PDB entry 8PKI | electron microscopy, 2.58 A resolution | chains A and J of the 11 polymer chains in the assembly

[Chain A]
Molecule: Histone H3.3
Source organism: Mus musculus
UniProtKB: P84244 (H33_MOUSE); residues 0-135 here correspond to UniProt positions 1-136 (UniProt number = residue number + 1)
Sequence (136 residues; each row starts with the number of its first residue; numbering starts at 0):
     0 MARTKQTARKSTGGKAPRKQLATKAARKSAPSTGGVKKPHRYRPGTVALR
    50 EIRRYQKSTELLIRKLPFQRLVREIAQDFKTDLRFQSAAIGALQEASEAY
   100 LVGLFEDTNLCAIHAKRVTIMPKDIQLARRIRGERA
Unresolved in the structure: 0-42, 135
Swiss-Prot annotation at these positions:
  - site: Ser31 (Interaction with ZMYND11)
  - modified residue: Arg2 (Asymmetric dimethylarginine), Thr3 (Phosphothreonine), Lys4 (Allysine), Gln5 (5-glutamyl dopamine), Thr6 (Phosphothreonine), Arg8 (Citrulline), Lys9 (N6,N6,N6-trimethyllysine), Ser10 (ADP-ribosylserine), Thr11 (Phosphothreonine), Lys14 (N6-(2-hydroxyisobutyryl)lysine), Arg17 (Asymmetric dimethylarginine), Lys18 (N6-(2-hydroxyisobutyryl)lysine), Lys23 (N6-(2-hydroxyisobutyryl)lysine), Arg26 (Citrulline), Lys27 (N6,N6,N6-trimethyllysine), Ser28 (ADP-ribosylserine), Ser31 (Phosphoserine), Lys36 (N6,N6,N6-trimethyllysine), Lys37 (N6-butyryllysine), Tyr41 (Phosphotyrosine) and 9 more in UniProt
  - lipidation: Lys18 (N6-decanoyllysine)

[Chain J]
Molecule: 153-nt DNA strand
Source organism: synthetic construct
Sequence (153 nucleotides; numbered -76 to 76; the number before each row is that of its first residue; numbers below 1 keep their minus sign (DA-76 is residue -76)):
   -76 ATCACAGGATGTATTGGCCTTGAACGTGCCTGGAGACTAGGGAGTAATCC
   -26 CCTTGGCGGTTAAAACGCGGGGGACAGCGCGTACGTGCGTTTAAGCGGTG
    24 CTAGAGCTGTCTACGACCAATTGAGCGGCCTCGGCACCGGGATTCTCCAG
    74 GAT
Unresolved in the structure: -76 to -66, 73-76

[Chain A / chain J interface]
Residue-residue contacts (13; chain A residue first):
  Pro43(A) with DG8(J), phosphate contact; DT9(J), phosphate contact
  Val46(A) with DT9(J), phosphate contact
  Ala47(A) with DT9(J), phosphate contact
  Arg63(A) with DA17(J), phosphate contact; DG18(J), salt bridge to the phosphate
  Lys64(A) with DG18(J), hydrogen bond to the phosphate
  Leu65(A) with DA17(J), phosphate contact; DG18(J), hydrogen bond to the phosphate
  Pro66(A) with DA17(J), sugar contact
  Arg69(A) with DA17(J), salt bridge to the phosphate
  Arg83(A) with DA26(J), sugar contact; DG27(J), sugar contact
Other interface residues (no listed pair), chain A (11 interface residues in all): Gly44, Thr45

[Summary]
11 residues of chain A face 6 of chain J across their interface; the contacts include 2 hydrogen bonds and 2
salt bridges. Polar contacts include Lys64(A)-DG18(J), Leu65(A)-DG18(J) and Arg63(A)-DG18(J).
Chain A is Histone H3.3 (Mus musculus) and chain J is a 153-nt DNA strand (synthetic construct); the
structure, Cryo-EM structure of NR5A2-nucleosome complex SHL+5.5, was determined by electron microscopy (same
publication as 8PKJ).
